8IA8 - chains B and G of the 6 polymer chains in the assembly; structure by electron microscopy, 2.86 A resolution.

Chain B:
Protein: Guanine nucleotide-binding protein G(I)/G(S)/G(T) subunit beta-1
Organism: Homo sapiens
UniProtKB: P62873 (GBB1_HUMAN); residue numbers follow UniProt; this construct covers 1-340
Amino-acid sequence (340 residues; numbered 1 to 340; the number before each row is that of its first residue):
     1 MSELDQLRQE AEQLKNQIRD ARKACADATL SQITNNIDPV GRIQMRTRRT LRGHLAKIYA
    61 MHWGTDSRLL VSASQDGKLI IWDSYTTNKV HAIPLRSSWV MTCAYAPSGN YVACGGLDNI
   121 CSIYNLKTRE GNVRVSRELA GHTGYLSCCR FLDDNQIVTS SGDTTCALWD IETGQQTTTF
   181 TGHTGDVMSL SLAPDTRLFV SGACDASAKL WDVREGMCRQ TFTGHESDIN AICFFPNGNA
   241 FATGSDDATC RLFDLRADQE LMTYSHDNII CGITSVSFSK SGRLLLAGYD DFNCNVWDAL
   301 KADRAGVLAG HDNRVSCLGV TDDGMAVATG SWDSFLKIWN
Disordered / not traced: 1-3
Swiss-Prot annotation at these positions:
  - modified residue: Ser2 (N-acetylserine), His266 (Phosphohistidine)
  - natural variant: Leu30 (L30F: In MRD42; uncertain significance), Arg52 (R52G: In MRD42), Gly64 (G64V: In MRD42), Asp76 (D76E: In MRD42; D76G: In MRD42), Gly77 (G77S: In MRD42), Lys78 (K78R: In MRD42), Ile80 (I80N: In MRD42; I80T: In MRD42), His91 (H91R: In MRD42; uncertain significance), Ala92 (A92T: In MRD42), Pro94 (P94S: In MRD42), Leu95 (L95P: In MRD42), Arg96 (R96L: In MRD42), 5 further natural variant entries in UniProt

Chain G:
Protein: Guanine nucleotide-binding protein G(I)/G(S)/G(O) subunit gamma-2
Organism: Homo sapiens
UniProtKB: P59768 (GBG2_HUMAN); residue numbers follow UniProt; this construct covers 1-71
Amino-acid sequence (71 residues; row label = number of the first residue in the row):
     1 MASNNTASIA QARKLVEQLK MEANIDRIKV SKAAADLMAY CEAHAKEDPL LTPVPASENP
    61 FREKKFFCAI L
Disordered / not traced: 1-7, 64-71
Swiss-Prot annotation at these positions:
  - modified residue: Ala2 (N-acetylalanine), Cys68 (Cysteine methyl ester)
  - lipidation: Cys68 (S-geranylgeranyl cysteine)

How chain B and chain G interact:
Pairs across the interface (76; chain B residue first):
  Leu7(B) - Arg13(G)
  Leu7(B) - Val16(G)
  Glu10(B) - Val16(G)
  Ala11(B) - Leu15(G)  hydrophobic
  Ala11(B) - Val16(G)  hydrophobic
  Ala11(B) - Leu19(G)
  Leu14(B) - Leu19(G)  hydrophobic
  Leu14(B) - Lys20(G)
  Gln17(B) - Ala23(G)
  Ile18(B) - Leu19(G)
  Ile18(B) - Glu22(G)
  Ile18(B) - Ala23(G)  hydrophobic
  Ala21(B) - Arg27(G)
  Cys25(B) - Arg27(G)
  Cys25(B) - Ile28(G)
  Cys25(B) - Lys29(G)
  Cys25(B) - Val30(G)  hydrogen bond (backbone-backbone)
  Ala26(B) - Val30(G)  hydrophobic
  Asp27(B) - Lys29(G)  salt bridge
  Asp27(B) - Ser31(G)  hydrogen bond (side chain-backbone)
  Ala28(B) - Val30(G)
  Leu30(B) - Ala34(G)  hydrophobic
  Ile33(B) - Met38(G)  hydrophobic
  Thr34(B) - Met38(G)
  Ile37(B) - Met38(G)  hydrophobic
  Val40(B) - Leu51(G)  hydrophobic
  Arg48(B) - Phe61(G)
  Arg49(B) - Phe61(G)
  Arg49(B) - Arg62(G)
  Arg49(B) - Glu63(G)  salt bridge
  Ser84(B) - Phe61(G)
  Tyr85(B) - Pro60(G)
  Tyr85(B) - Phe61(G)  hydrophobic
  Cys218(B) - Gln18(G)  hydrogen bond (backbone-side chain)
  Arg219(B) - Glu22(G)
  Gln220(B) - Glu22(G)
  Gln220(B) - Ile25(G)
  Thr221(B) - Glu22(G)  hydrogen bond (backbone-side chain)
  Phe235(B) - Leu37(G)  hydrophobic
  Phe235(B) - Tyr40(G)  hydrophobic
  Phe235(B) - Cys41(G)  hydrophobic
  Pro236(B) - Tyr40(G)
  Leu252(B) - Leu37(G)  hydrophobic
  Asp254(B) - Ala33(G)
  Arg256(B) - Arg27(G)
  Arg256(B) - Ile28(G)
  Arg256(B) - Asp36(G)  salt bridge
  Ala257(B) - Arg27(G)
  Ala257(B) - Ile28(G)
  Asp258(B) - Arg27(G)  salt bridge
  Gln259(B) - Val30(G)
  Leu261(B) - Val30(G)  hydrophobic
  Leu261(B) - Leu37(G)  hydrophobic
  Ser279(B) - Asp48(G)  hydrogen bond
  Lys280(B) - Glu47(G)
  Lys280(B) - Asp48(G)
  Ser281(B) - Tyr40(G)
  Ser281(B) - Cys41(G)  hydrogen bond (side chain-backbone)
  Ser281(B) - His44(G)  hydrogen bond (side chain-backbone)
  Ser281(B) - Asp48(G)
  Gly282(B) - Cys41(G)  hydrogen bond (backbone-side chain)
  Arg283(B) - Glu42(G)  salt bridge
  Arg283(B) - Leu51(G)
  Leu284(B) - Leu51(G)  hydrophobic
  Leu300(B) - Met38(G)  hydrophobic
  Asp323(B) - Pro49(G)
  Gly324(B) - Pro49(G)
  Gly324(B) - Leu50(G)
  Met325(B) - Pro49(G)  hydrophobic
  Met325(B) - Asn59(G)
  Met325(B) - Pro60(G)
  Ala326(B) - Phe61(G)  hydrophobic
  Val327(B) - Leu50(G)  hydrophobic
  Ile338(B) - Phe61(G)  hydrophobic
  Asn340(B) - Asn59(G)  hydrogen bond
  Asn340(B) - Phe61(G)
Also at the interface, not in a pair above, chain B (56 interface residues in all): Leu4, Lys15, Arg22, Ala24, Ile43, Met45, Asn237, Ala240, Val320
Also at the interface, not in a pair above, chain G (41 interface residues in all): Ser8, Ile9, Ala12, Asp26, Lys32, Ala45, Val54, Glu58

Overview:
Chain B and chain G form an interface of 56 and 41 residues respectively; the contacts include 9 hydrogen
bonds and 5 salt bridges. Polar contacts include Asp27(B)-Lys29(G), Arg49(B)-Glu63(G) and Arg256(B)-Asp36(G).
Chain B is Guanine nucleotide-binding protein G(I)/G(S)/G(T) subunit beta-1 and chain G is Guanine
nucleotide-binding protein G(I)/G(S)/G(O) subunit gamma-2, both from Homo sapiens; the structure, Cryo-EM
structure of C3aR-Gi-scFv16 bound with E7 peptide, was determined by electron microscopy.
